PDB entry 6YWY | electron microscopy, 3.05 A resolution | chains LL and aa of the 85 polymer chains in the assembly

== Chain LL ==
Name: Ribosomal protein S12
Organism: Neurospora crassa
UniProtKB: A0A0B0DQD0 (A0A0B0DQD0_NEUCS); residues 1-174 here = UniProt positions 1-174
Chain sequence (174 residues; each row starts with the number of its first residue):
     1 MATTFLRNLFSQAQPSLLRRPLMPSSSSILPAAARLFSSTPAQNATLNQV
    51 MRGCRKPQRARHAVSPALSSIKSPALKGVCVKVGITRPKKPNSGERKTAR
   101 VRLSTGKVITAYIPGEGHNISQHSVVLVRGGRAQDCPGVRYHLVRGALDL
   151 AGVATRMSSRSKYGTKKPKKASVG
Not modelled in the structure: 1-44, 173-174

== Chain aa ==
Molecule: 16S rRNA
Organism: Neurospora crassa
Sequence (1864 nucleotides; row label = number of the first residue in the row):
     1 GAUGUAAUAAAAAAAAUUUUUUUUAAUUUUAUAUUACAUCAAUAAAAAUA
    51 GAUGAGUUUGGUGAUGGCUCUGAUUGAACACUGUCCAAAUACUUGACACA
   101 UGCUAAUCGAACGUUUAAUUUUGGCCUAAGAAAGGGGUUUCAUCGUGGCU
   151 UAAGCUAAGGGGUUUAUUGUGGCUUAAGCUAAGGUUUAAUCUUUGACUUA
   201 AGCGGGUGUUUUAGGGGAACUUGUGCCCCUAAAACCUCUUAAUUAAAAGU
   251 GGUGUACAGGUGAGUAUAAUAUUUUUUCGCUUAACUUAAAGUGAAGGCAA
   301 AUCCUUCAUAUUGCAAAAGGAUAUCUUAGGCACCUGUUGAAAGGGGCCUA
   351 CUUAUAUUAUAUCCGCUUUAAGAGGAUGAGAAAAGUUUCAGAGAUAGGUA
   401 GUUGUUAAGGUCAUGGCUUAACAAGCCAAUAAUUCUCUUAGUCGAAGCUG
   451 AAAAGGCUGAUCGACCACAUUGGGAAUGAAAAAAUCCCAAGGCAAAUAGG
   501 UACAGCAGUGAGGAAUCUUGGUCAAUGGGCCCACGCCUGAACUGGUAACU
   551 UGGAGGAAUGAGGGGUCAACUUUGCAAAUGGAUGAGUGAUCGUUAGAAGA
   601 UCCUUAGUCCCCUGGUCUUCUUGACACAUGAGGUAUAUACUUCUAGUCCA
   651 UAUUGGGGGGAGACUCCACGUCGAUUUAUCGAGUAAAAUUCUGUAUACAU
   701 AUUGAUAAUGACAAUAUGUACAUUUGUCUUGACUAAUUACGUGCCAGCAG
   751 UCGCGGCAAUACGUAAGAGACUAGUGUUAAUCAUCAUAAAUAGGUUUAAA
   801 GGGUACUCAGACGGAAAAAUUCGCCCAAAUAUAGGGGACAAUUUUUCUAG
   851 AGUUUUAUGUAAGAAGGUCGUACUCUAGAGUGGAGAGAUAAAAUUCUGUG
   901 AUACCUAGGGGACGGGUAAAGGCGAAGGCAAUCUUUUAUGUAAAAACUGA
   951 CGUCGAAGGACGAAGGCAAAGGGAACAAAAAGGAUUAGAUACCCCAGUAG
  1001 UCUUUGCAGACAAUUAUGAAUGCCAUAGGUUAGAUUUUUAAUUUAGUCUA
  1051 UAAAUGAAAGUGUAAGCAUUUCACCUCAAGAGUAAGGCGGCAACGCAGGA
  1101 ACUGAAAUCACUAGACCGUUUCUGACACCAGCAAUGAAGUAUGUUAUUUA
  1151 AUUCGGUGACCCACGAAAAACCUUACCACAAUUUGAAUAUUAAUAAUAAU
  1201 GAUAUUAUUUUUUAUGCUUGAUAUGGCAAGCACUCAAUUUUCCCCUCCCC
  1251 GUAGGUUUGCCGCGGGGGGGGAGAAAAAAGAAAAAUAAUGGAUAAUAUAG
  1301 UAAAUACCAUAUUCCAACUAUAUUUAAUUAUUAAUACAAGUGUUGCACGG
  1351 CUGUCUUCAGUUGAUGUUGCGAAACUGUGGUUCGUUCCAUGGAAUUAACG
  1401 UAAACCCUUGCUUUAUUUGUAAAUAUUAUAAAGCAGUUCACCUUUAUAUA
  1451 GGAAAUGAUAAAAGGGAUCAAGACAAGUCAUCAUGGCCUAAAUAUUGUGG
  1501 GCUAUAGACGUGCCACAUUUUCCUAAACAAAGAGAUGCAAAAAUGUGAAU
  1551 UUUAGCUAAUCUCAAAAAAUAGGAUAAAAAUAUACAAGGAUUGUAGUCUG
  1601 AAAUUCGACUGCAUGAAUAAGAAAUUGCUAGUAAUCGUGAAUCACCAUGA
  1651 CACGGUGAAUAUUCCCUCGGAUUGGUACUAACCACUCGUCACAUGCUGAA
  1701 AGGAGUGCGUGCAAUAAGUUUGCUUUUCUGUUAUAAGUAAGUAGACAUAU
  1751 AGGUUUAGAUGUUAUAAUAGGAUCCUUCGUAUGCGCGGCUCUGAUUAGUG
  1801 UUAAGUCGAAAUACGGUUCGUGUAGUGGAAGUUGCACGGGACUUAUCAAU
  1851 GUUGAACAAUACGA
Not modelled in the structure: 1-47, 126-236, 327-358, 563-667, 1195-1328
Metal / ion sites: K+ site 1: U93, G262; Mg2+ site 1 near C257 (its only coordinating residue here); Mg2+ site 2: A263, G264, G441; Mg2+ site 3: G264, G441; Mg2+ site 4: G293, G319; Mg2+ site 5: U402, C417; Mg2+ site 6 near A460 (its only coordinating residue here); Mg2+ site 7: C503, A504; Mg2+ site 8: C523, U526, G527; Mg2+ site 9 near A524 (its only coordinating residue here); Mg2+ site 10 near C534 (its only coordinating residue here); Mg2+ site 11: U694, A695; 47 more Mg2+ sites not listed; 12 more K+ sites not listed

== Chain LL / chain aa interface ==
Pairs across the interface (124; chain LL residue first):
  Ala45(LL) - G794(aa)  hydrogen bond to the base
  Thr46(LL) - U1071(aa)  base contact
  Thr46(LL) - C1072(aa)  hydrogen bond to the phosphate
  Asn48(LL) - A811(aa)  hydrogen bond to the sugar
  Asn48(LL) - U1071(aa)  phosphate contact
  Asn48(LL) - C1072(aa)  phosphate contact
  Gln49(LL) - C1072(aa)  base contact
  Gln49(LL) - A1073(aa)  hydrogen bond to the base
  Gln49(LL) - C1074(aa)  hydrogen bond to the base
  Val50(LL) - A790(aa)  phosphate contact
  Arg52(LL) - C1072(aa)  salt bridge to the phosphate
  Arg52(LL) - A1073(aa)  salt bridge to the phosphate
  Cys54(LL) - A788(aa)  base contact
  Arg55(LL) - A788(aa)  phosphate contact
  Arg55(LL) - A789(aa)  base contact
  Arg55(LL) - A790(aa)  salt bridge to the phosphate
  Arg55(LL) - G793(aa)  hydrogen bond to the base
  Arg55(LL) - C1075(aa)  base contact
  Arg55(LL) - U1076(aa)  base contact
  Lys56(LL) - A788(aa)  hydrogen bond to the sugar
  Gln58(LL) - G67(aa)  phosphate contact
  Gln58(LL) - U787(aa)  base contact
  Gln58(LL) - A788(aa)  base contact
  Gln58(LL) - U1076(aa)  hydrogen bond to the sugar
  Gln58(LL) - C1077(aa)  hydrogen bond to the phosphate
  Arg59(LL) - A1079(aa)  base contact
  Arg59(LL) - G1080(aa)  hydrogen bond to the base
  Arg59(LL) - A1100(aa)  salt bridge to the phosphate
  Arg61(LL) - G67(aa)  hydrogen bond to the phosphate
  Arg61(LL) - C68(aa)  salt bridge to the phosphate
  Arg61(LL) - C1077(aa)  salt bridge to the phosphate
  His62(LL) - G1104(aa)  hydrogen bond to the base
  Ser65(LL) - A779(aa)  phosphate contact
  Ser69(LL) - A779(aa)  hydrogen bond to the phosphate
  Ser69(LL) - A780(aa)  hydrogen bond to the phosphate
  Lys72(LL) - A779(aa)  sugar contact
  Lys72(LL) - A780(aa)  hydrogen bond to the phosphate
  Lys72(LL) - U781(aa)  salt bridge to the phosphate
  Ser73(LL) - A514(aa)  base contact
  Ser73(LL) - A779(aa)  sugar contact
  Pro74(LL) - A78(aa)  sugar contact
  Pro74(LL) - A514(aa)  base contact
  Pro74(LL) - U778(aa)  hydrogen bond to the sugar
  Pro74(LL) - A779(aa)  sugar contact
  Ala75(LL) - A514(aa)  base contact
  Leu76(LL) - A514(aa)  phosphate contact
  Lys77(LL) - A514(aa)  hydrogen bond to the phosphate
  Lys89(LL) - A1105(aa)  salt bridge to the phosphate
  Lys89(LL) - A1803(aa)  phosphate contact
  Lys90(LL) - U1802(aa)  salt bridge to the phosphate
  Lys90(LL) - A1803(aa)  hydrogen bond to the phosphate
  Pro91(LL) - C744(aa)  base contact
  Asn92(LL) - C748(aa)  base contact
  Asn92(LL) - G753(aa)  hydrogen bond to the base
  Asn92(LL) - C754(aa)  hydrogen bond to the base
  Asn92(LL) - G755(aa)  base contact
  Ser93(LL) - C744(aa)  hydrogen bond to the phosphate
  Ser93(LL) - C745(aa)  hydrogen bond to the phosphate
  Ser93(LL) - G755(aa)  hydrogen bond to the base
  Gly94(LL) - C745(aa)  phosphate contact
  Gly94(LL) - A746(aa)  phosphate contact
  Glu95(LL) - A746(aa)  hydrogen bond to the phosphate
  Arg96(LL) - G747(aa)  hydrogen bond to the base
  Arg96(LL) - C748(aa)  base contact
  Arg96(LL) - A749(aa)  base contact
  Lys97(LL) - A746(aa)  salt bridge to the phosphate
  Lys97(LL) - G747(aa)  salt bridge to the phosphate
  Ser104(LL) - G513(aa)  phosphate contact
  Ser104(LL) - A514(aa)  hydrogen bond to the phosphate
  Tyr112(LL) - C748(aa)  hydrogen bond to the phosphate
  Pro114(LL) - C748(aa)  phosphate contact
  Gly115(LL) - G747(aa)  sugar contact
  Gly115(LL) - C748(aa)  hydrogen bond to the phosphate
  Glu116(LL) - A746(aa)  sugar contact
  Glu116(LL) - G747(aa)  phosphate contact
  Glu116(LL) - G763(aa)  sugar contact
  Gly117(LL) - G747(aa)  phosphate contact
  Arg129(LL) - U777(aa)  sugar contact
  Arg129(LL) - U778(aa)  sugar contact
  Gly130(LL) - U778(aa)  hydrogen bond to the sugar
  Gly130(LL) - A779(aa)  phosphate contact
  Gly131(LL) - U778(aa)  phosphate contact
  Gly131(LL) - A779(aa)  phosphate contact
  Arg132(LL) - G1104(aa)  salt bridge to the phosphate
  Gln134(LL) - A749(aa)  base contact
  Gln134(LL) - G750(aa)  phosphate contact
  Gln134(LL) - U751(aa)  hydrogen bond to the phosphate
  Asp135(LL) - A749(aa)  hydrogen bond to the base
  Pro137(LL) - U1103(aa)  phosphate contact
  Pro137(LL) - G1104(aa)  phosphate contact
  Gly138(LL) - U1103(aa)  phosphate contact
  Arg140(LL) - U1103(aa)  salt bridge to the phosphate
  Arg140(LL) - G1104(aa)  salt bridge to the phosphate
  Val144(LL) - C79(aa)  sugar contact
  Gly146(LL) - A80(aa)  sugar contact
  Thr155(LL) - U764(aa)  phosphate contact
  Arg156(LL) - G763(aa)  salt bridge to the phosphate
  Arg156(LL) - U764(aa)  salt bridge to the phosphate
  Met157(LL) - U764(aa)  hydrogen bond to the phosphate
  Met157(LL) - A765(aa)  phosphate contact
  Ser158(LL) - U764(aa)  hydrogen bond to the phosphate
  Ser159(LL) - C728(aa)  phosphate contact
  Ser159(LL) - U729(aa)  hydrogen bond to the phosphate
  Arg160(LL) - C81(aa)  hydrogen bond to the sugar
  Arg160(LL) - U727(aa)  salt bridge to the phosphate
  Arg160(LL) - C728(aa)  hydrogen bond to the phosphate
  Ser161(LL) - A80(aa)  hydrogen bond to the base
  Ser161(LL) - C81(aa)  sugar contact
  Ser161(LL) - U727(aa)  phosphate contact
  Ser161(LL) - C728(aa)  hydrogen bond to the phosphate
  Lys162(LL) - C728(aa)  phosphate contact
  Lys162(LL) - U729(aa)  salt bridge to the phosphate
  Lys162(LL) - G776(aa)  sugar contact
  Tyr163(LL) - C748(aa)  sugar contact
  Gly164(LL) - A80(aa)  sugar contact
  Gly164(LL) - C81(aa)  sugar contact
  Thr165(LL) - C81(aa)  phosphate contact
  Lys166(LL) - C81(aa)  salt bridge to the phosphate
  Lys166(LL) - U82(aa)  phosphate contact
  Lys167(LL) - C81(aa)  phosphate contact
  Lys167(LL) - U82(aa)  hydrogen bond to the phosphate
  Lys167(LL) - G726(aa)  salt bridge to the phosphate
  Lys167(LL) - U727(aa)  salt bridge to the phosphate
  Lys169(LL) - U82(aa)  salt bridge to the phosphate
Other interface residues (no listed pair), chain LL (68 interface residues in all): Leu47, Pro57, Ala63, Leu68, Pro88, Leu127, Cys136
Other interface residues (no listed pair), chain aa (58 interface residues in all): A77, A1078, U1801

== Summary ==
68 residues of chain LL and 58 residues of chain aa are in contact; the contacts include 39 hydrogen bonds and
22 salt bridges. Polar pairs include Ala45(LL)-G794(aa), Gln49(LL)-A1073(aa) and Gln49(LL)-C1074(aa). The K+
site 1 is built by U93(aa) and G262(aa).
Here chain LL is Ribosomal protein S12 and chain aa is 16S rRNA, both from Neurospora crassa. Entry 6YWY (The
structure of the mitoribosome from Neurospora crassa with bound tRNA at the P-site) was determined by electron
microscopy (same publication as 6YW5, 6YWE, 6YWS, 6YWV and 6YWX).
